Entry 8U1X (electron microscopy, 2.70 A resolution); this record covers chains A and B of the 3 polymer chains in the assembly.

Chain A:
Molecule: Serine/threonine-protein phosphatase 2A 65 kDa regulatory subunit A alpha isoform
Source organism: Homo sapiens
UniProt: P30153 (2AAA_HUMAN); residue numbers follow UniProt; this construct covers 1-589
Sequence (589 residues; row label = number of the first residue in the row):
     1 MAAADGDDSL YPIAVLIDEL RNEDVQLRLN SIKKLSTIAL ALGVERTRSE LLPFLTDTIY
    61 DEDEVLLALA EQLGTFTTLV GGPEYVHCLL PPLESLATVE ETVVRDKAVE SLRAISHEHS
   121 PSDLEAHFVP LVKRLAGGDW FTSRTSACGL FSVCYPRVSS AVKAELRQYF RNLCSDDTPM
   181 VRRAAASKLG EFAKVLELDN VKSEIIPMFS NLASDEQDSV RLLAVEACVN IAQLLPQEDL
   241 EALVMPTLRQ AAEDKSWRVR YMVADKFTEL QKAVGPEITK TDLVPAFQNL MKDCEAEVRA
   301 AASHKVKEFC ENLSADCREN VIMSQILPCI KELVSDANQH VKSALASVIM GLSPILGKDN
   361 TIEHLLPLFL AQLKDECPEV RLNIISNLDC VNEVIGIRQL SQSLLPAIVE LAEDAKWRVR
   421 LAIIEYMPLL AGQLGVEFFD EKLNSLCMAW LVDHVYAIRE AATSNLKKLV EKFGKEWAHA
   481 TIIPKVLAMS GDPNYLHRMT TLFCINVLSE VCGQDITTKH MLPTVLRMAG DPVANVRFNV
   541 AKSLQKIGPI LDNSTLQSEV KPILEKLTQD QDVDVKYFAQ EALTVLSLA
Disordered / not traced: 1-10
Curated features (UniProtKB/Swiss-Prot):
  - modified residue: Ala2 (N-acetylalanine), Lys280 (N6-acetyllysine)

Chain B:
Molecule: Serine/threonine-protein phosphatase 2A 56 kDa regulatory subunit delta isoform
Source organism: Homo sapiens
UniProt: Q14738 (2A5D_HUMAN); numbering as in UniProt (aligned over 1-602)
Sequence (602 residues; numbered 1 to 602; the number before each row is that of its first residue):
     1 MPYKLKKEKE PPKVAKCTAK PSSSGKDGGG ENTEEAQPQP QPQPQPQAQS QPPSSNKRPS
    61 NSTPPPTQLS KIKYSGGPQI VKKERRQSSS RFNLSKNREL QKLPALKDSP TQEREELFIQ
   121 KLRQCCVLFD FVSDPLSDLK FKEVKRAGLN EMVEYITHSR DVVTEAIYPE AVTMFSVNLF
   181 RTLPPSSNPT GAEFDPKEDE PTLEAAWPHL QLVYEFFLRF LESPDFQPNI AKKYIDQKFV
   241 LALLDLFDSE DPRERDFLKT ILHRIYGKFL GLRAYIRRQI NHIFYRFIYE TEHHNGIAEL
   301 LEILGSIING FALPLKEEHK MFLIRVLLPL HKVKSLSVYH PQLAYCVVQF LEKESSLTEP
   361 VIVGLLKFWP KTHSPKEVMF LNELEEILDV IEPSEFSKVM EPLFRQLAKC VSSPHFQVAE
   421 RALYYWNNEY IMSLISDNAA RVLPIMFPAL YRNSKSHWNK TIHGLIYNAL KLFMEMNQKL
   481 FDDCTQQYKA EKQKGRFRMK EREEMWQKIE ELARLNPQYP MFRAPPPLPP VYSMETETPT
   541 AEDIQLLKRT VETEAVQMLK DIKKEKVLLR RKSELPQDVY TIKALEAHKR AEEFLTASQE
   601 AL
Disordered / not traced: 1-60, 513-565, 602
Sequence notes: engineered mutation Lys197 (Glu in Q14738)
Curated features (UniProtKB/Swiss-Prot):
  - region: Gln37 to Pro52 (8 X 2 AA approximate tandem repeats of Q-P)
  - motif: Arg523 to Pro530 (SH3-binding), Lys548 to Glu565 (Nuclear localization signal)
  - modified residue: Thr63 (Phosphothreonine), Ser88 (Phosphoserine), Ser89 (Phosphoserine), Ser90 (Phosphoserine), Ser573 (Phosphoserine), Ser598 (Phosphoserine)

Interface between chain A and chain B:
Contacting residue pairs (49; chain A residue first):
  Tyr11(A) - Met505(B)
  Tyr11(A) - Lys508(B)
  Leu16(A) - Glu501(B)
  Leu16(A) - Arg502(B)
  Leu16(A) - Met505(B)  hydrophobic
  Glu19(A) - Arg498(B)  salt bridge
  Glu19(A) - Arg502(B)
  Leu27(A) - Arg498(B)
  Ser31(A) - Arg502(B)
  Lys34(A) - Arg502(B)
  Ile38(A) - Arg502(B)
  Leu40(A) - Glu510(B)
  Leu40(A) - Leu512(B)  hydrophobic
  Ala41(A) - Met505(B)
  Ala41(A) - Lys508(B)
  Glu62(A) - Lys367(B)
  Glu100(A) - Tyr289(B)
  Glu100(A) - Arg325(B)  salt bridge
  Glu101(A) - Lys332(B)  salt bridge
  Thr102(A) - Tyr289(B)
  Trp140(A) - Met321(B)  hydrophobic
  Trp140(A) - Arg325(B)
  Phe141(A) - Tyr285(B)  hydrophobic
  Phe141(A) - Tyr289(B)  hydrophobic
  Thr178(A) - His282(B)
  Pro179(A) - His282(B)
  Met180(A) - His282(B)
  Met180(A) - Tyr285(B)  hydrophobic
  Met180(A) - Glu290(B)
  Arg183(A) - Arg286(B)
  Arg183(A) - Glu290(B)  salt bridge
  Glu216(A) - Leu241(B)
  Gln217(A) - Leu241(B)
  Ser219(A) - Arg286(B)
  Asp254(A) - Phe92(B)
  Lys255(A) - Phe92(B)
  Lys255(A) - Thr182(B)
  Ser256(A) - Thr182(B)
  Trp257(A) - Thr182(B)
  Trp257(A) - Leu183(B)  hydrogen bond (side chain-backbone)
  Trp257(A) - Pro185(B)  hydrophobic
  Arg260(A) - Phe92(B)
  Cys294(A) - Ser89(B)
  Cys294(A) - Arg91(B)  hydrogen bond (side chain-backbone)
  Cys294(A) - Phe92(B)  hydrophobic
  Glu295(A) - Ser89(B)  hydrogen bond
  Glu295(A) - Pro185(B)
  Ala296(A) - Ser89(B)  hydrogen bond (backbone-side chain)
  Glu297(A) - Pro185(B)
Other interface residues (no listed pair), chain A (39 interface residues in all): Pro12, Val15, Leu42, Thr142, Asp177, Glu253, Arg258, Arg299
Other interface residues (no listed pair), chain B (29 interface residues in all): Ser90, Asn93, Pro184, Lys238, Pro329, Glu511

In short:
39 residues of chain A and 29 residues of chain B are in contact, with 4 hydrogen bonds and 4 salt bridges.
Polar pairs include Glu19(A)-Arg498(B), Glu100(A)-Arg325(B) and Glu101(A)-Lys332(B).
Chain A is Serine/threonine-protein phosphatase 2A 65 kDa regulatory subunit A alpha isoform and chain B is
Serine/threonine-protein phosphatase 2A 56 kDa regulatory subunit delta isoform, both from Homo sapiens; the
structure, The structure of the PP2A-B56Delta holoenzyme mutant - E197K, was determined by electron
microscopy, deposited together with 8U89.
